4G1U - chains A and B of the 4 polymer chains in the assembly; structure by X-ray diffraction, 3.01 A resolution.

# Chain A (and B)
Protein: Hemin transport system permease protein hmuU
Organism: Yersinia pestis
Notes: chain B of this document is another copy of the same molecule, construct and numbering; everything in this record applies to it too
Reference sequence: Q56992 (HMUU_YERPE); residue numbers follow UniProt; this construct covers 1-334
Amino-acid sequence (357 residues; row label = number of the first residue in the row; numbers below 1 keep their minus sign (Met-22 is residue -22)):
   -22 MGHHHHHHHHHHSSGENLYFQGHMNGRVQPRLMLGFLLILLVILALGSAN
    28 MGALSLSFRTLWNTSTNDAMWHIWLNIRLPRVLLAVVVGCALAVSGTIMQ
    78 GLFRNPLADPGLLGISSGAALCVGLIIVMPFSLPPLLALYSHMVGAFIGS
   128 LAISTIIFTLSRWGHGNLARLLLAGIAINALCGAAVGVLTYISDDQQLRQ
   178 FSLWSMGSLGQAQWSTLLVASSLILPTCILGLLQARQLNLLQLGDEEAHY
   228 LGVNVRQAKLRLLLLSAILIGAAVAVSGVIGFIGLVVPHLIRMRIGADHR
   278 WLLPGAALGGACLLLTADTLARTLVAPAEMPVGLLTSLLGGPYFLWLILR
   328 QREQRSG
Unresolved in the structure: -22 to 3, 29-47, 107-113, 327-334
Construct notes: expression tag (-22 to 0)

# How chain A and chain B interact
Residue-residue contacts (47):
  Leu84(A) with Leu150(B), hydrophobic
  Leu89(A) with Ile153(B), hydrophobic
  Leu137(A) with Leu326(B), hydrophobic
  Ala146(A) with Ala146(B), hydrophobic
  Arg147(A) with Ile325(B), hydrogen bond (side chain-backbone)
  Leu149(A) with Leu150(B), hydrophobic
  Leu150(A) with Leu84(B), hydrophobic; Leu149(B), hydrophobic; Phe321(B); Ile325(B), hydrophobic
  Ala151(A) with Leu322(B), hydrophobic
  Ile153(A) with Leu89(B), hydrophobic; Ile153(B), hydrophobic
  Ala154(A) with Gly318(B); Phe321(B), hydrophobic; Leu322(B), hydrophobic
  Leu158(A) with Leu315(B), hydrophobic
  Ala161(A) with Leu311(B); Ser314(B); Leu315(B)
  Gly164(A) with Leu311(B)
  Val165(A) with Leu311(B)
  Tyr168(A) with Leu180(B); Glu306(B); Pro308(B)
  Ile169(A) with Val302(B), hydrophobic
  Leu180(A) with Tyr168(B)
  Val302(A) with Ile169(B), hydrophobic
  Glu306(A) with Tyr168(B)
  Met307(A) with Tyr168(B), hydrophobic; Ile169(B), hydrophobic
  Pro308(A) with Tyr168(B)
  Leu311(A) with Ala161(B); Gly164(B); Val165(B)
  Ser314(A) with Ala157(B); Ala161(B)
  Leu315(A) with Leu158(B), hydrophobic; Ala161(B)
  Gly318(A) with Ala154(B)
  Phe321(A) with Leu150(B); Ala154(B), hydrophobic
  Leu322(A) with Ala151(B), hydrophobic; Ala154(B), hydrophobic
  Ile325(A) with Arg147(B), hydrogen bond (backbone-side chain); Leu150(B), hydrophobic
  Leu326(A) with Leu137(B), hydrophobic
Interface residues without a listed pair, chain A (34 interface residues in all): Ile155, Ala157, Ala162, Ala305, Pro319
Interface residues without a listed pair, chain B (34 interface residues in all): Ile155, Gly160, Ala162, Met307, Pro319

# In short
The chain A/chain B interface involves 34 residues from each chain, with 2 hydrogen bonds. Its one
hydrogen-bonded contact is Arg147(A)-Ile325(B).
Both chains are Hemin transport system permease protein hmuU (Yersinia pestis). Entry 4G1U (X-ray structure of
the bacterial heme transporter HmuUV from Yersinia pestis) was determined by X-ray diffraction.
